8GJ3 - chains B and F of the 8 polymer chains in the assembly; structure by electron microscopy, 2.80 A resolution.

# Chain B
Protein: DNA polymerase III subunit tau
Organism: Escherichia coli K-12
Notes: EC 2.7.7.7
Reference sequence: P06710 (DPO3X_ECOLI); numbering as in UniProt (aligned over 1-643)
Amino-acid sequence (643 residues; each row starts with the number of its first residue):
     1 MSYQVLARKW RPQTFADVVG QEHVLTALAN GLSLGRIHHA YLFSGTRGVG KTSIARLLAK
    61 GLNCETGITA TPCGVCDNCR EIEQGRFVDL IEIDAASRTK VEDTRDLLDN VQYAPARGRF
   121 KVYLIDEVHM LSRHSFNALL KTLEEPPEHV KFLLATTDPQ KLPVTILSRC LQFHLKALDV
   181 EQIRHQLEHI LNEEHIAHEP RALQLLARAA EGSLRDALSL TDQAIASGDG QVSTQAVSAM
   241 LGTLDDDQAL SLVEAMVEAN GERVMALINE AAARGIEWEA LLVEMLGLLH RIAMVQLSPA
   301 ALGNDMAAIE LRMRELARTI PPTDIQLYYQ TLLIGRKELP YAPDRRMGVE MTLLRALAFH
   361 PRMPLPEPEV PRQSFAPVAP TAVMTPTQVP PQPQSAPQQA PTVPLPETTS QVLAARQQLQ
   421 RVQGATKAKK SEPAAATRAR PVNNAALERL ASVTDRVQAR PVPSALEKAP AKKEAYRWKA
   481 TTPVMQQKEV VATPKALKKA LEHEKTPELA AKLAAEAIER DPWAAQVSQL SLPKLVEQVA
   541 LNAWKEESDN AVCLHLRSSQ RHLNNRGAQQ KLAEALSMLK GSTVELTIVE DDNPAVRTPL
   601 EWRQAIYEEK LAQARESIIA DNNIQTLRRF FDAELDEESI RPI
Not modelled in the structure: 1, 366-643
UniProt features mapped onto this chain:
  - binding site (ATP): G45 to T52
  - binding site (Zn(2+)): C64, C73, C76, C79
  - mutagenesis: G118 (G118D: In dnaX2016(Ts); present in both isoforms, unable to grow at 42 degrees Celsius), E601 (E601K: In dnaX36(Ts); present only in isoform tau, unable to grow at 42 degrees Celsius)
Bound ions: Mg2+: T52 (together with ADP); Zn2+: C64, C73, C76, C79
Ligand contacts:
  - ADP (adenosine-5'-diphosphate): A7, W10, R11, P12, D17, V18, V19, Q21, T46, R47, G48, V49, G50, K51, T52, S53, L214, R215, L218
  - tetrafluoroaluminate (ALF): T46, R47, G48, K51, T52, E127, T157, R215

# Chain F
Protein: DNA polymerase III subunit psi
Organism: Escherichia coli K-12
Notes: EC 2.7.7.7
Reference sequence: P28632 (HOLD_ECOLI); residues 1-137 here = UniProt positions 1-137
Amino-acid sequence (137 residues; each row starts with the number of its first residue):
     1 MTSRRDWQLQ QLGITQWSLR RPGALQGEIA IAIPAHVRLV MVANDLPALT DPLVSDVLRA
    61 LTVSPDQVLQ LTPEKIAMLP QGSHCNSWRL GTDEPLSLEG AQVASPALTD LRANPTARAA
   121 LWQQICTYEH DFFPRND
Not modelled in the structure: 1, 31-137

# Chain B / chain F interface
Contacting residue pairs - 22 pairs, chain B then chain F:
  M256(B) - R21(F)
  A259(B) - R21(F)
  E262(B) - Q26(F)  hydrogen bond
  L327(B) - R20(F)
  Y328(B) - R20(F)
  R355(B) - W17(F)
  A356(B) - R20(F)  hydrogen bond (backbone-side chain)
  L357(B) - R20(F)  hydrogen bond (backbone-side chain)
  L357(B) - R21(F)  hydrogen bond (backbone-side chain)
  A358(B) - L19(F)  hydrophobic
  A358(B) - R21(F)
  F359(B) - S18(F)
  F359(B) - L19(F)  hydrophobic
  F359(B) - R20(F)
  H360(B) - W17(F)
  H360(B) - S18(F)  hydrogen bond
  H360(B) - R20(F)
  P361(B) - Q16(F)
  P361(B) - W17(F)
  R362(B) - D6(F)  salt bridge
  R362(B) - Q16(F)  hydrogen bond (backbone-backbone)
  P364(B) - Q10(F)
Also at the interface, not in a pair above, chain B (17 interface residues in all): V257, T331, L354
Also at the interface, not in a pair above, chain F (11 interface residues in all): A24, L25

# Overview
17 residues of chain B and 11 residues of chain F are in contact; the contacts include 6 hydrogen bonds and 1
salt bridge. Among the polar pairs are R362(B)-D6(F), E262(B)-Q26(F) and A356(B)-R20(F). Ligands of chain B:
ADP and tetrafluoroaluminate.
Here chain B is DNA polymerase III subunit tau and chain F is DNA polymerase III subunit psi, both from
Escherichia coli K-12. Entry 8GJ3 (E. coli clamp loader on primed template DNA) was determined by electron
microscopy (same publication as 8GIY, 8GIZ, 8GJ0, 8GJ1 and 8GJ2).
